PDB entry 3T2V | X-ray diffraction, 2.51 A resolution | chains C and D of the 4 polymer chains in the assembly

Chain C (and D):
Name: Peptidoglycan recognition protein 1
Source organism: Camelus dromedarius
Notes: chain D of this document is another copy of the same molecule, construct and numbering; everything in this record applies to it too
Reference sequence: Q9GK12 (PGRP1_CAMDR); residues 1-171 here correspond to UniProt positions 23-193 (UniProt number = residue number + 22)
Amino-acid sequence (171 residues; numbered 1 to 171; the number before each row is that of its first residue):
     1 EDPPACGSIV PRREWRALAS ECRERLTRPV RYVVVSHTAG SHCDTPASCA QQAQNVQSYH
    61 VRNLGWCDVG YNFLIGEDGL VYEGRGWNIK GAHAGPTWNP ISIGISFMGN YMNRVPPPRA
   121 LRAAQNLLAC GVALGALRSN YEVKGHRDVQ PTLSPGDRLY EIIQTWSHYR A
Disulfide bonds: Cys-6/Cys-130, Cys-22/Cys-67, Cys-43/Cys-49

How chain C and chain D interact:
Pairs across the interface - 25 pairs, chain C then chain D:
  Tyr-59(C) / Arg-147(D)  hydrogen bond (side chain-backbone)
  Tyr-59(C) / Gln-150(D)  hydrogen bond (side chain-backbone)
  Tyr-59(C) / Pro-151(D)
  Tyr-59(C) / Thr-152(D)  hydrogen bond (side chain-backbone)
  His-60(C) / Pro-151(D)
  Leu-64(C) / Arg-147(D)
  Leu-64(C) / Asp-148(D)
  Leu-64(C) / Val-149(D)
  Leu-64(C) / Gln-150(D)
  Leu-64(C) / Pro-151(D)
  Trp-66(C) / Pro-151(D)
  Pro-96(C) / Pro-96(D)  hydrophobic
  Arg-147(C) / Tyr-59(D)  hydrogen bond (backbone-side chain)
  Arg-147(C) / Leu-64(D)
  Asp-148(C) / Asn-63(D)
  Asp-148(C) / Leu-64(D)
  Val-149(C) / Leu-64(D)
  Gln-150(C) / Tyr-59(D)  hydrogen bond (backbone-side chain)
  Gln-150(C) / Leu-64(D)
  Pro-151(C) / Tyr-59(D)
  Pro-151(C) / His-60(D)
  Pro-151(C) / Leu-64(D)
  Pro-151(C) / Trp-66(D)
  Thr-152(C) / Tyr-59(D)
  Leu-153(C) / Ala-39(D)
Other interface residues (no listed pair), chain C (15 interface residues in all): Ala-39, Asn-63, Asn-110
Other interface residues (no listed pair), chain D (15 interface residues in all): Asn-110, Leu-153

In short:
The chain C/chain D interface involves 15 residues from each chain; the contacts include 5 hydrogen bonds.
Polar contacts include Tyr-59(C)/Arg-147(D), Tyr-59(C)/Gln-150(D) and Tyr-59(C)/Thr-152(D).
Chain C and chain D are both Peptidoglycan recognition protein 1 (Camelus dromedarius); the structure, Crystal
structure of the complex of peptidoglycan recognition protein-short (CPGRP-S) with mycolic acid at 2.5 A ...,
was determined by X-ray diffraction together with 4FNN, 3UIL, 3UMQ and 3USX from the same study.
